Entry 8U5Y (electron microscopy, 3.01 A resolution); this record covers chains B and D of the 4 polymer chains in the assembly.

[Chain B]
Protein: RPA-related protein RADX
Organism: Homo sapiens
Reference sequence: Q6NSI4 (RADX_HUMAN); numbering as in UniProt (aligned over 1-855)
Sequence (855 residues; each row starts with the number of its first residue):
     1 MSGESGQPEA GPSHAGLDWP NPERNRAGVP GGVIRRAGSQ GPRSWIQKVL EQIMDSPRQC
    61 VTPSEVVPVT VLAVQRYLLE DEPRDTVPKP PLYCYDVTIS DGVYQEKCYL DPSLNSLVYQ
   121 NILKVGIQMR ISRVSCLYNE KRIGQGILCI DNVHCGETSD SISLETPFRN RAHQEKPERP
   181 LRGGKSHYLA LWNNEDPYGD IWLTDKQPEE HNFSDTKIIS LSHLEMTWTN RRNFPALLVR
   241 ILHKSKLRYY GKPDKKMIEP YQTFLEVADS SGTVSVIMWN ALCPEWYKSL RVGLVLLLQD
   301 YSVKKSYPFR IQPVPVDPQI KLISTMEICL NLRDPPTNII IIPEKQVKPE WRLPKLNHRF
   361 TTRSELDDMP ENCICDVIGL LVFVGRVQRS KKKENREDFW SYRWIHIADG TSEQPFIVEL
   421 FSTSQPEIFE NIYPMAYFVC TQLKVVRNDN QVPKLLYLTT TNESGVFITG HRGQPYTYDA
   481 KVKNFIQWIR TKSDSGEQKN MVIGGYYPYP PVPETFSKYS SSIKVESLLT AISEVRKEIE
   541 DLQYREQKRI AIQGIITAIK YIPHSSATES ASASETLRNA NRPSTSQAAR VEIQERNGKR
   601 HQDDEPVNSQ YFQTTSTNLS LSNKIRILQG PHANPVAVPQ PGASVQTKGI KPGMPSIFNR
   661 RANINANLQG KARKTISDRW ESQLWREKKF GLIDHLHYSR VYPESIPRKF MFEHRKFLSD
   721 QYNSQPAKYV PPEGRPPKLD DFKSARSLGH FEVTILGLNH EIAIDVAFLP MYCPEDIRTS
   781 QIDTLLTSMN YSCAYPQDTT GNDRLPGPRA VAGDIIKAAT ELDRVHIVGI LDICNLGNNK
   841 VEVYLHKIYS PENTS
Not modelled in the structure: 1-42, 567-675, 852-855
What the authors report for this chain:
  - self-association interface (contacts with another copy of this molecule): Arg58, Tyr138, Glu140, Lys141, Arg142, Arg232
  - binding site for the 25-nt DNA strand (chain D): Arg232, Arg248, Tyr250, Gln262, Phe264, Trp279, Lys304, Tyr307, Phe309, Asn331, Arg333, Arg396
  - mutagenesis - Q451A/V452A/P453A/K454A: decreased binding to RAD51 (citing earlier work)

[Chain D]
Molecule: 25-nt DNA strand
Sequence (25 nucleotides; each row starts with the number of its first residue; numbers below 1 keep their minus sign (DT-1 is residue -1)):
    -1 TTTTTTTTTT TTTTTTTTTT TTTTT
Not modelled in the structure: 15-23

[Interface between chain B and chain D]
Pairs across the interface - 22 pairs, chain B then chain D:
  Arg232(B) - DT10(D)  hydrogen bond to the sugar
  Arg248(B) - DT4(D)  hydrogen bond to the base
  Tyr250(B) - DT6(D)  hydrogen bond to the base
  Met257(B) - DT6(D)  phosphate contact
  Gln262(B) - DT5(D)  base contact
  Gln262(B) - DT6(D)  base contact
  Phe264(B) - DT5(D)  base contact
  Ile277(B) - DT5(D)  base contact
  Ile277(B) - DT6(D)  base contact
  Trp279(B) - DT6(D)  stacking on the base
  Trp279(B) - DT7(D)  sugar contact
  Asn280(B) - DT6(D)  base contact
  Lys304(B) - DT5(D)  hydrogen bond to the base
  Lys304(B) - DT7(D)  base contact
  Tyr307(B) - DT4(D)  phosphate contact
  Tyr307(B) - DT5(D)  stacking on the base
  Asn331(B) - DT8(D)  phosphate contact
  Arg333(B) - DT8(D)  phosphate contact
  Arg333(B) - DT9(D)  salt bridge to the phosphate
  Glu394(B) - DT3(D)  sugar contact
  Glu394(B) - DT4(D)  base contact
  Asn395(B) - DT4(D)  base contact
Also at the interface, not in a pair above, chain B (20 interface residues in all): Lys252, Tyr261, Met278, Ser302, Glu327

[Summary]
20 residues of chain B face 8 of chain D across their interface, with 4 hydrogen bonds, 1 salt bridge and 2
aromatic stacking contacts. Among the polar pairs are Arg248(B)-DT4(D), Tyr250(B)-DT6(D) and Lys304(B)-DT5(D).
The paper reports a binding site for the 25-nt DNA strand (chain D) at Arg232(B), Arg248(B) and Tyr250(B)
among others; Q451A/V452A/P453A/K454A of chain B reduce binding to RAD51.
Chain B is RPA-related protein RADX (Homo sapiens) and chain D is a 25-nt DNA strand; the structure, human
RADX trimer bound to ssDNA, was determined by electron microscopy.
